Entry 5AY8 (X-ray diffraction, 2.80 A resolution); this record covers chains G and I of the 10 polymer chains in the assembly.

Chain G:
Name: Histone H2A type 1-B/E
Organism: Homo sapiens
Reference sequence: P04908 (H2A1B_HUMAN); residues 0-129 here correspond to UniProt positions 1-130 (UniProt number = residue number + 1)
Chain sequence (133 residues; row label = number of the first residue in the row; numbers below 1 keep their minus sign (Gly-3 is residue -3)):
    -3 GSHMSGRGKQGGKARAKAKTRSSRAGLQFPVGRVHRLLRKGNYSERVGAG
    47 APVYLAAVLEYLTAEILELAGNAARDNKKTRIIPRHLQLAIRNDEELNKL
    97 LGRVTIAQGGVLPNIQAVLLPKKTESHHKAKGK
Not modelled in the structure: -3 to 14, 119-129
Differences from the reference sequence: expression tag (-3 to -1)
Curated features (UniProtKB/Swiss-Prot):
  - modified residue: Ser1 (N-acetylserine), Arg3 (Citrulline), Lys5 (N6-(2-hydroxyisobutyryl)lysine), Lys9 (N6-(2-hydroxyisobutyryl)lysine), Lys13 (N6-(beta-hydroxybutyryl)lysine), Lys36 (N6-(2-hydroxyisobutyryl)lysine), Lys74 (N6-(2-hydroxyisobutyryl)lysine), Lys75 (N6-(2-hydroxyisobutyryl)lysine), Lys95 (N6-(2-hydroxyisobutyryl)lysine), Gln104 (N5-methylglutamine), Lys118 (N6-(2-hydroxyisobutyryl)lysine), Lys119 (N6-crotonyllysine), Thr120 (Phosphothreonine), Lys125 (N6-crotonyllysine)
  - cross-link (Glycyl lysine isopeptide (Lys-Gly)): Lys13 (interchain with G-Cter in ubiquitin), Lys15 (interchain with G-Cter in ubiquitin), Lys119 (interchain with G-Cter in ubiquitin)

Chain I:
Molecule: 146-nt DNA strand
Organism: Homo sapiens
Sequence (146 nucleotides; numbered 1 to 146; the number before each row is that of its first residue):
     1 ATCAATATCCACCTGCAGATTCTACCAAAAGTGTATTTGGAAACTGCTCC
    51 ATCAAAAGGCATGTTCAGCTGAATTCAGCTGAACATGCCTTTTGATGGAG
   101 CAGTTTCCAAATACACTTTTGGTAGAATCTGCAGGTGGATATTGAT
Not modelled in the structure: 146

Interface between chain G and chain I:
Residue-residue contacts (14; chain G residue first):
  Arg29(G) with DG121(I), hydrogen bond to the phosphate; DG122(I), salt bridge to the phosphate
  Arg42(G) with DA111(I), hydrogen bond to the sugar; DT112(I), phosphate contact
  Val43(G) with DA111(I), sugar contact; DT112(I), hydrogen bond to the phosphate
  Gly44(G) with DA111(I), phosphate contact
  Ala45(G) with DA111(I), hydrogen bond to the phosphate
  Lys75(G) with DG131(I), phosphate contact; DC132(I), salt bridge to the phosphate
  Thr76(G) with DT130(I), sugar contact; DG131(I), hydrogen bond to the phosphate
  Arg77(G) with DT130(I), hydrogen bond to the sugar; DG131(I), hydrogen bond to the phosphate
Also at the interface, not in a pair above, chain G (10 interface residues in all): Thr16, Glu41
Also at the interface, not in a pair above, chain I (8 interface residues in all): DT120

In short:
10 residues of chain G and 8 residues of chain I are in contact; the contacts include 7 hydrogen bonds and 2
salt bridges. Polar pairs include Arg42(G)-DA111(I), Arg77(G)-DT130(I) and Arg29(G)-DG121(I).
Here chain G is Histone H2A type 1-B/E and chain I is a 146-nt DNA strand, both from Homo sapiens. Entry 5AY8
(Crystal structure of human nucleosome containing H3.Y) was determined by X-ray diffraction.
